PDB entry 4NNM | X-ray diffraction, 1.60 A resolution | chains A and C

Chain A:
Protein: Tax1-binding protein 3
Organism: Homo sapiens
Reference sequence: O14907 (TX1B3_HUMAN); residues 11-121 here correspond to UniProt positions 10-120 (UniProt number = residue number - 1)
Amino-acid sequence (112 residues; each row starts with the number of its first residue):
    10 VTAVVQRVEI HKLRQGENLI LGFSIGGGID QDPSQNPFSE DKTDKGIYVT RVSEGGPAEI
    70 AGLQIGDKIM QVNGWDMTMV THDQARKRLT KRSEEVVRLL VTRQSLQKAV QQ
Disordered / not traced: 10
Differences from the reference sequence: expression tag (10)
Curated features (UniProtKB/Swiss-Prot):
  - modified residue: S62 (Phosphoserine)

Chain C:
Protein: TIP-1 PDZ domain
Amino-acid sequence (6 residues; each row starts with the number of its first residue):
     5 YPTSII

How chain A and chain C interact:
Residue-residue contacts - 23 pairs, chain A then chain C:
  I29(A) - I10(C)
  L30(A) - I10(C)  hydrogen bond (backbone-backbone)
  G31(A) - I10(C)  hydrogen bond (backbone-backbone)
  F32(A) - I9(C)
  F32(A) - I10(C)  hydrogen bond (backbone-backbone)
  S33(A) - S8(C)
  S33(A) - I9(C)
  I34(A) - T7(C)
  I34(A) - S8(C)  hydrogen bond (backbone-backbone)
  G35(A) - Y5(C)
  G35(A) - P6(C)
  G36(A) - Y5(C)  hydrogen bond (backbone-side chain)
  Q40(A) - P6(C)
  D41(A) - Y5(C)
  Q44(A) - Y5(C)
  N45(A) - Y5(C)
  T59(A) - T7(C)
  R60(A) - I9(C)
  H91(A) - P6(C)
  H91(A) - S8(C)  hydrogen bond
  R95(A) - S8(C)  hydrogen bond
  L98(A) - I10(C)  hydrophobic
  T99(A) - I10(C)
Interface residues without a listed pair, chain A (19 interface residues in all): P46

Summary:
The interface between chain A and chain C involves 19 residues on one side and 6 on the other; the contacts
include 7 hydrogen bonds. Polar contacts include L30(A)-I10(C), G36(A)-Y5(C) and H91(A)-S8(C).
Chain A is Tax1-binding protein 3 (Homo sapiens) and chain C is TIP-1 PDZ domain; the structure,
Tax-Interacting Protein-1 (TIP-1) PDZ domain bound to Y-iCAL36 (YPTSII) peptide, was determined by X-ray
diffraction together with 4Q6S, 4NNL and 4E3B from the same study.
